PDB entry 1RV8 | X-ray diffraction, 2.30 A resolution | chains A and B

Chain A (and B):
Name: fructose-1,6-bisphosphate aldolase
From: Thermus aquaticus
Notes: EC 4.1.2.13; chain B of this document is another copy of the same molecule, construct and numbering; everything in this record applies to it too
UniProtKB: Q9RHA2 (Q9RHA2_THEAQ); numbering as in UniProt (aligned over 1-305)
Amino-acid sequence (305 residues; row label = number of the first residue in the row):
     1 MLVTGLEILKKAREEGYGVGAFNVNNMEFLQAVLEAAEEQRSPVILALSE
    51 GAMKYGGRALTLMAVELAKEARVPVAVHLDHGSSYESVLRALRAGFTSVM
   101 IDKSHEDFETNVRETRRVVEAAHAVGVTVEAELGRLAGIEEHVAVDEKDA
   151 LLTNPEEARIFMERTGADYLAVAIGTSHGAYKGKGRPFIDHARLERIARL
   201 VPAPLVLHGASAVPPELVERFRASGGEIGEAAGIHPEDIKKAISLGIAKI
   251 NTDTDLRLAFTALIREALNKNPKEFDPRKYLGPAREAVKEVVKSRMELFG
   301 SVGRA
Not modelled in the structure: 140-147 (chain B: fully traced)
Metal / ion sites: Na+: His-78, Asp-80, Glu-130; Co2+ site 1: His-81, His-178, His-208

Chain A / chain B interface:
Residue-residue contacts (95):
  Asn-25(A) / Met-27(B)
  Asn-25(A) / Arg-278(B)  hydrogen bond
  Asn-26(A) / Met-27(B)
  Asn-26(A) / Glu-28(B)  hydrogen bond
  Asn-26(A) / Leu-281(B)
  Met-27(A) / Asn-25(B)
  Met-27(A) / Asn-26(B)
  Met-27(A) / Tyr-55(B)  hydrophobic
  Met-27(A) / Gly-56(B)
  Met-27(A) / Ala-59(B)  hydrophobic
  Glu-28(A) / Asn-26(B)
  Glu-28(A) / Tyr-55(B)  hydrogen bond
  Phe-29(A) / Pro-277(B)  hydrophobic
  Gln-31(A) / Tyr-55(B)  hydrogen bond (side chain-backbone)
  Gln-31(A) / Gly-56(B)  hydrogen bond (side chain-backbone)
  Gln-31(A) / Ala-59(B)
  Ser-49(A) / Arg-278(B)
  Gly-51(A) / Arg-278(B)
  Ala-52(A) / Arg-278(B)
  Tyr-55(A) / Met-27(B)  hydrophobic
  Tyr-55(A) / Glu-28(B)  hydrogen bond
  Tyr-55(A) / Gln-31(B)
  Tyr-55(A) / Arg-278(B)
  Tyr-55(A) / Leu-281(B)
  Tyr-55(A) / Gly-282(B)
  Tyr-55(A) / Arg-285(B)  hydrogen bond (backbone-side chain)
  Gly-56(A) / Met-27(B)
  Gly-56(A) / Gln-31(B)  hydrogen bond (backbone-side chain)
  Arg-58(A) / Leu-67(B)
  Arg-58(A) / Glu-70(B)  salt bridge
  Ala-59(A) / Met-27(B)  hydrophobic
  Ala-59(A) / Met-63(B)  hydrophobic
  Ala-59(A) / Leu-67(B)  hydrophobic
  Leu-62(A) / Leu-62(B)
  Leu-62(A) / Glu-66(B)
  Met-63(A) / Met-27(B)  hydrophobic
  Met-63(A) / Ala-59(B)  hydrophobic
  Met-63(A) / Leu-62(B)  hydrophobic
  Met-63(A) / Met-63(B)  hydrophobic
  Glu-66(A) / Leu-62(B)
  Leu-67(A) / Arg-58(B)
  Leu-67(A) / Ala-59(B)  hydrophobic
  Glu-70(A) / Arg-58(B)  salt bridge
  Phe-221(A) / Pro-272(B)
  Phe-221(A) / Phe-275(B)  hydrophobic
  Gly-225(A) / Pro-272(B)
  Gly-226(A) / Pro-272(B)
  Glu-227(A) / Pro-272(B)  hydrogen bond (backbone-backbone)
  Glu-227(A) / Lys-273(B)
  Arg-257(A) / Phe-275(B)
  Arg-257(A) / Asp-276(B)  salt bridge
  Arg-257(A) / Pro-277(B)
  Arg-257(A) / Arg-278(B)
  Leu-258(A) / Phe-275(B)  hydrophobic
  Phe-260(A) / Pro-277(B)  hydrophobic
  Phe-260(A) / Tyr-280(B)
  Thr-261(A) / Glu-274(B)
  Thr-261(A) / Phe-275(B)  hydrogen bond (side chain-backbone)
  Thr-261(A) / Tyr-280(B)  hydrogen bond
  Ile-264(A) / Leu-268(B)  hydrophobic
  Ile-264(A) / Tyr-280(B)
  Arg-265(A) / Leu-268(B)  hydrogen bond (side chain-backbone)
  Arg-265(A) / Pro-272(B)
  Leu-268(A) / Ile-264(B)  hydrophobic
  Leu-268(A) / Arg-265(B)  hydrogen bond (backbone-side chain)
  Asn-271(A) / Arg-265(B)  hydrogen bond (backbone-side chain)
  Pro-272(A) / Phe-221(B)
  Pro-272(A) / Gly-225(B)
  Pro-272(A) / Gly-226(B)
  Pro-272(A) / Glu-227(B)  hydrogen bond (backbone-backbone)
  Pro-272(A) / Arg-265(B)
  Lys-273(A) / Glu-227(B)
  Glu-274(A) / Thr-261(B)
  Phe-275(A) / Phe-221(B)  hydrophobic
  Phe-275(A) / Thr-254(B)
  Phe-275(A) / Arg-257(B)
  Phe-275(A) / Leu-258(B)  hydrophobic
  Phe-275(A) / Thr-261(B)  hydrogen bond (backbone-side chain)
  Asp-276(A) / Arg-257(B)  salt bridge
  Pro-277(A) / Phe-29(B)  hydrophobic
  Pro-277(A) / Arg-257(B)
  Pro-277(A) / Phe-260(B)  hydrophobic
  Arg-278(A) / Asn-25(B)  hydrogen bond
  Arg-278(A) / Ser-49(B)
  Arg-278(A) / Gly-51(B)
  Arg-278(A) / Ala-52(B)
  Arg-278(A) / Tyr-55(B)
  Arg-278(A) / Arg-257(B)
  Tyr-280(A) / Phe-260(B)
  Tyr-280(A) / Thr-261(B)  hydrogen bond
  Tyr-280(A) / Ile-264(B)
  Leu-281(A) / Asn-26(B)
  Leu-281(A) / Tyr-55(B)
  Gly-282(A) / Tyr-55(B)
  Arg-285(A) / Tyr-55(B)  hydrogen bond (side chain-backbone)
Interface residues without a listed pair, chain A (45 interface residues in all): Leu-60, Ala-180, Ile-228, Thr-254
Interface residues without a listed pair, chain B (44 interface residues in all): Leu-60, Ile-228, Asn-271

Overview:
45 residues of chain A and 44 residues of chain B are in contact, with 19 hydrogen bonds and 4 salt bridges.
Among the polar pairs are Arg-58(A)/Glu-70(B), Arg-257(A)/Asp-276(B) and Asn-25(A)/Arg-278(B). The Na+ site is
built by His-78(A), Asp-80(A) and Glu-130(A).
Chain A and chain B are both fructose-1,6-bisphosphate aldolase (Thermus aquaticus); the structure, Class II
fructose-1,6-bisphosphate aldolase from Thermus aquaticus in complex with cobalt, was determined by X-ray
diffraction, deposited together with 1RVG.
